Entry 7OOD (electron microscopy, 3.40 A resolution); this record covers chains 3 and c of the 31 polymer chains in the assembly.

[Chain 3]
Molecule: 23S ribosomal RNA
From: Mycoplasma pneumoniae (strain ATCC 29342 / M129)
Sequence (2907 nucleotides; each row starts with the number of its first residue):
     1 UACAAUAAGU UACUAAGGGC UUAUGGUGGA UGCCUUGGCA CUAAUAGGCG AUGAAGGACG
    61 UGUUAACCUG CGAUAAGCUU CGGGUAGGUG GUAAGAACCU CAGAUCCGGA GAUUUCCGAA
   121 UGGAGCAAUC CGGUAGUUGG AAACAGCUAU CAUUAAUUGA UGAAUAAAUA GUCAAUUAAA
   181 GCAAUACGUG GUGAAGUGAA ACAUCUCAGU AGCCACAGGA AAAGAAAACG AAUGUGAUUC
   241 CGUGUGUAGU GGCGAGCGAA AGCGGAACAG GCCAAACUUA UCAUUAGAUA GGGGUUGUAG
   301 GGCUUGCAAU GUGGACUUGA AAACGAUAGA AGAAGCUGUU GGAAAGCAGC GCGCAAAAGG
   361 GUGAUAGCCC CGUAUUUGAA AUUGUUUUCA UACCUAGCGA GAUCCCUGAG UAGCUCGGAA
   421 AACGUUAUUU UGAGUGAAUC UGCCCAGACC AUUGGGUAAG CCUAAAUACU AAUUAGUGAC
   481 CGAUAGCGAA ACAGUACCGU GAGGGAAAGG UGAAAAGAAC CCAGAGAUGG GAGUGAAAUA
   541 GAUUCUGAAA CCAUAUGCCU ACAACGUGUC AGAGCACAUU AAUGUGUGAU GGCGUGCGUU
   601 UUGAAGUAUG AGCCGGCGAG UUAUGAUAGC AAGCGUUAGU UAACCAGGAG AUGGGGAGCU
   661 GUAGCGAAAG CGAGUUUUAA AAGAGCGUUU GUUUGUUAUU AUAGACCCGA AACGGGUUGA
   721 GCUAGUCAUG AGCAGGUUGA AGGUUGAGUA ACAUCAACUG GAGGACCGAA CCGACUCUCG
   781 UUGAAACGAU AGCGGAUGAC UUGUGAUUAG GGGUGAAAUU CCAAUCGAAA UCCGUGAUAG
   841 CUGGUUCUCG UCGAAAUAGC UUUAAGGCUA GCGUGAGAUC ACAAAUAAGU GGAGGUAAAG
   901 CUACUGAAUG UAUGAUGGCG CCACCUAGGC GUACUGAAUA CAAUUAAACU CUGAAUGCCA
   961 UUUAUUUUAU UCUCGCAGUC AGACAGUGGG GGAUAAGCUU CAUUGUCAAG AGGGGAAGAG
  1021 CCCAGAUCAU UAAAUAAGGU CCCCAAAAUA UACUAAGUGG AAAAGGAUGU GAAAGUGCUA
  1081 AAACAGCAAG GAUGUUGGCU UAGAAGCAGC CAUCGUUUAA AGAGUGCGUA ACAGCUCACU
  1141 UGUCGAGUGU UUUUGCGCCG AAGAUGUAAC GGGGCUAAGU AUAUUACCGA AUUUAUGGAU
  1201 AAGAUUUAUA UCUUGUGGUA GACGAGCGUU GUAUUGGAGU UGAAGUCAAA GCGUGAGCAU
  1261 UGGUGGAUCC AAUACAAGUG AGAAUGCCGG CAUGAGUAAC GCUUGGGAGU GAGAAUCUCC
  1321 CAAACCGAUU GACUAAGGUU UCCUGGACCA GGGUCGUCCU UCCAGGGUUA GUCUGGACCU
  1381 AAGCUGAGGC UGAAAAGCGU AGGCGAUGGA CAACAGGUUA AUAUUCCUGU ACUUACAGUU
  1441 AGACUGAUGG AGUGACAAAG AAGGUUUUCC ACCCCCAUAA UUGGAUUUGG GGAUAAAUCA
  1501 UAAGGUGGUA CAAUAGGCAA AUCCGUUGUG CAUAACAUUG AGUGAUGAUG UCGAGUGAAU
  1561 GAGUGAUCAA GUAGCGAAGG UGGUAUUAAU CAUGCUUUCA AGAAAAGCUU CUAGGGUUAA
  1621 UCUAGCUGUA ACCAGUACCG AGAACGAACA CACGUAGUCA AGGAGAGGAU CCUAAGGUUA
  1681 GCGAGUGAAC UAUAGCCAAG GAACUCUGCA AAUUAACCCC GUAAGUUAGC GAGAAGGGGU
  1741 GCUUAUGUAA AAGUAAGCCG CAGUGAAGAA CGAGGGGGGA CUGUUUAACU AAAACACAAC
  1801 UCUAUGCCAA ACCGUAAGGU GAUGUAUAUG GGGUGACACC UGCCCAGUGC UGGAAGGUUA
  1861 AAGAAGGAGG UUAGCGCAAG CGAAGCUUUU AACUGAAGCC CCAGUGAACG GCGGCCGUAA
  1921 CUAUAACGGU CCUAAGGUAG CGAAAUUCCU AGUCGGGUAA AUUCCGUCCC GCUUGAAUGG
  1981 UGUAACCAUC UCUUGACUGU CUCGGCUAUA GACUCGGUGA AAUCCAGGUA CGGGUGAAGA
  2041 CACCCGUUAG GCGCAACGGG ACGGAAAGAC CCCGUGAAGC UUUACUGUAG CUUAAUAUUG
  2101 AUCAGGACAU UAUCAUGUAG AGAAUAGGUA GGAGCAAUCG AUGCAAGUUC GCUAGGACUU
  2161 GUUGAUGCGA AAGGUGGAAU ACUACCCUUG GUUGUGUGCU GUUCUAAUUG GUAACUGUUA
  2221 UCCAGUUUCA AGACAGUGUU AGGUGGGCAG UUUGACUGGG GCGGUCGCCU CCUAAAAGGU
  2281 AACGGAGGCG UACAAAGGUA CCUUCAGUAC GGUUGGAAAU CGUAUGUAGA GUGUAAUGGU
  2341 GUAAGGGUGC UUGACUGUGA GACAUACAGG UCGAACAGGU GAGAAAUCAG GUCAUAGUGA
  2401 UCCGGUGGUC CAGUAUGGAA UGGCCAUCGC UCAACGGAUA AAAGCUACUC CGGGGAUAAC
  2461 AGGCUGAUAC UGCCCAAGAG UUCAUAUCGA CGGCAGUGUU UGGCACCUCG AUGUCGACUC
  2521 AUCUCAUCCU CGAGCUGAAG CAGGUUCGAA GGGUUCGGCU GUUCGCCGAU UAAAGAGAUA
  2581 CGUGAGUUGG GUUCAAACCG UCGUGAGACA GGUUGGUCCC UAUCUAUUGU GCCCGUAGGA
  2641 AGAUUGAAGA GUGUUGCUUC UAGUACGAGA GGACCGAAGC GAGGACACCU CUUAUGCUCC
  2701 AGUUGUAGCG CCAGCUGCAC CGCUGGGUAG UAACGUGUCU AUUAGAUAAA CGCUGAAAGC
  2761 AUCUAAGUGU GAAACUAUCU CAAAGAUUAA UCUUCCCAUU UCGCAAGAAA GUAAGAGCCG
  2821 UCAAAGACGA UGACGUUGAU AGGUUACAGG UGUAAGCAUA GUGAUAUGUU GAGCUGAGUA
  2881 AUACUAAUUG CUCGAGGACU UAUUGGA
Unresolved in the structure: 1-7, 1560-1569, 2803-2806, 2901-2907
Ion coordination: Mg2+ site 1 near G447 (its only coordinating residue here); Mg2+ site 2 near U600 (its only coordinating residue here); Mg2+ site 3: U609, A2511; Mg2+ site 4 near U781 (its only coordinating residue here); Mg2+ site 5 near A898 (its only coordinating residue here); Mg2+ site 6: A1295, U2623; Mg2+ site 7: A1298, C2013; Mg2+ site 8: A1298, A1299, A2012; Mg2+ site 9 near G1642 (its only coordinating residue here); Mg2+ site 10 near A1656 (its only coordinating residue here); Mg2+ site 11 near U1670 (its only coordinating residue here); Mg2+ site 12 near G1835 (its only coordinating residue here); 5 more Mg2+ sites not listed; 1 more K+ sites not listed
Small-molecule neighbours: chloramphenicol (CLM): G2068, A2459, C2460, A2511, U2512, G2513, U2514

[Chain c]
Name: 50S ribosomal protein L4
From: Mycoplasma pneumoniae (strain ATCC 29342 / M129)
UniProtKB: P75579 (RL4_MYCPN); residues 1-212 here = UniProt positions 1-212
Amino-acid sequence (212 residues; numbered 1 to 212; the number before each row is that of its first residue):
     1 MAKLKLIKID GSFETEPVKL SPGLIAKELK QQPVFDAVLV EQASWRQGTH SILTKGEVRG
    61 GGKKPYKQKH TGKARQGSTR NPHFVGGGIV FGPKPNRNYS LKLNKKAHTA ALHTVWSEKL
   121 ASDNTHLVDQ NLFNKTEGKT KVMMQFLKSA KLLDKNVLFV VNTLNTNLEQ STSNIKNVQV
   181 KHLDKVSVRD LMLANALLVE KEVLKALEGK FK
Unresolved in the structure: 1, 212

[Interface between chain 3 and chain c]
Pairs across the interface - 147 pairs, chain 3 then chain c:
  C39(3) with Ser51(c), sugar contact
  A40(3) with Thr49(c), hydrogen bond to the sugar; Ser51(c), sugar contact
  C41(3) with Thr49(c), sugar contact
  G353(3) with Lys141(c), phosphate contact
  C354(3) with Thr140(c), base contact; Lys141(c), phosphate contact; Asn174(c), hydrogen bond to the base
  A355(3) with Gly138(c), phosphate contact; Lys139(c), phosphate contact; Thr140(c), hydrogen bond to the phosphate; Gln170(c), base contact
  A356(3) with Ser173(c), hydrogen bond to the phosphate; Asn174(c), phosphate contact
  A357(3) with Met144(c), base contact; Asn174(c), hydrogen bond to the base; Lys176(c), sugar contact
  A358(3) with Lys176(c), salt bridge to the phosphate
  U477(3) with Gln47(c), hydrogen bond to the sugar
  G478(3) with Gln47(c), hydrogen bond to the sugar; Thr49(c), hydrogen bond to the base
  A479(3) with Gln42(c), hydrogen bond to the base; Ala43(c), base contact; Arg46(c), hydrogen bond to the base; Gln47(c), hydrogen bond to the phosphate; Gly48(c), phosphate contact
  C480(3) with Arg46(c), salt bridge to the phosphate; His50(c), phosphate contact; Tyr99(c), phosphate contact
  U484(3) with Val85(c), base contact
  A485(3) with Val85(c), phosphate contact; Gly86(c), phosphate contact
  G486(3) with Ile52(c), phosphate contact; Ile89(c), phosphate contact
  C487(3) with Leu53(c), phosphate contact
  G488(3) with Leu53(c), phosphate contact; Val58(c), phosphate contact; Arg59(c), hydrogen bond to the phosphate; Arg80(c), sugar contact
  G494(3) with Arg59(c), hydrogen bond to the base
  G504(3) with Lys63(c), hydrogen bond to the sugar
  G505(3) with Gly61(c), phosphate contact
  A506(3) with Arg80(c), salt bridge to the phosphate
  G616(3) with Val85(c), base contact
  C617(3) with His83(c), base contact
  G618(3) with Pro82(c), sugar contact
  A619(3) with Val90(c), sugar contact
  U621(3) with Phe91(c), base contact
  U622(3) with Asn96(c), hydrogen bond to the sugar; Arg97(c), hydrogen bond to the phosphate
  A623(3) with Arg97(c), salt bridge to the phosphate; Asn98(c), phosphate contact
  U624(3) with Asn98(c), phosphate contact
  A632(3) with Gln32(c), sugar contact
  G633(3) with Lys30(c), phosphate contact; Lys106(c), sugar contact; Ala107(c), hydrogen bond to the sugar
  C634(3) with Lys30(c), salt bridge to the phosphate
  U640(3) with Lys102(c), phosphate contact; Asn104(c), sugar contact; Lys106(c), salt bridge to the phosphate
  U641(3) with Lys102(c), salt bridge to the phosphate; Asn104(c), phosphate contact; Lys105(c), hydrogen bond to the phosphate
  G647(3) with Lys185(c), phosphate contact
  G648(3) with Lys181(c), base contact; Lys185(c), salt bridge to the phosphate
  A649(3) with Gln47(c), hydrogen bond to the base; Thr49(c), base contact
  G650(3) with Ser44(c), hydrogen bond to the sugar; Trp45(c), sugar contact; Lys185(c), base contact; Ser187(c), base contact
  A651(3) with Glu41(c), sugar contact; Ser44(c), sugar contact; Asp184(c), hydrogen bond to the base; Lys185(c), base contact; Val186(c), base contact; Ser187(c), base contact
  U652(3) with His108(c), sugar contact
  G653(3) with Lys105(c), phosphate contact
  G654(3) with Lys105(c), salt bridge to the phosphate
  G655(3) with Lys105(c), hydrogen bond to the base
  U693(3) with Lys102(c), hydrogen bond to the sugar; Asn104(c), hydrogen bond to the sugar
  U694(3) with Lys102(c), hydrogen bond to the sugar
  G695(3) with Leu101(c), phosphate contact
  C706(3) with Phe91(c), sugar contact
  C707(3) with Pro82(c), phosphate contact; Val90(c), sugar contact
  C708(3) with Lys55(c), salt bridge to the phosphate; Asn81(c), hydrogen bond to the phosphate; Pro82(c), phosphate contact; His83(c), sugar contact
  G709(3) with Lys55(c), salt bridge to the phosphate; Gln68(c), hydrogen bond to the sugar; Arg75(c), hydrogen bond to the sugar; Gly77(c), hydrogen bond to the phosphate; Ser78(c), phosphate contact; Asn81(c), hydrogen bond to the phosphate
  A710(3) with Lys64(c), salt bridge to the phosphate; Gln68(c), hydrogen bond to the sugar; Gly77(c), phosphate contact
  A711(3) with Lys64(c), phosphate contact
  C832(3) with Lys63(c), phosphate contact
  C833(3) with Gly62(c), phosphate contact
  G836(3) with Thr54(c), base contact; Lys55(c), sugar contact; Gly56(c), base contact
  U842(3) with Arg75(c), hydrogen bond to the base
  A1233(3) with Gln42(c), sugar contact; Arg189(c), hydrogen bond to the phosphate
  U1234(3) with Arg189(c), salt bridge to the phosphate
  U1235(3) with Asn156(c), hydrogen bond to the phosphate
  A1274(3) with Phe35(c), sugar contact
  C1275(3) with Leu39(c), sugar contact
  A1276(3) with Arg46(c), hydrogen bond to the sugar; Arg97(c), phosphate contact; Tyr99(c), sugar contact
  A1277(3) with Arg97(c), salt bridge to the phosphate
  G1278(3) with Ile52(c), base contact; Ile89(c), base contact; Gly92(c), sugar contact; Pro93(c), phosphate contact
  A1284(3) with His83(c), base contact
  U1285(3) with Lys73(c), base contact; Arg75(c), salt bridge to the phosphate
  G1286(3) with Ala74(c), phosphate contact; Gln76(c), hydrogen bond to the sugar; His83(c), hydrogen bond to the base
  C1287(3) with His83(c), sugar contact; Phe84(c), sugar contact; Val85(c), sugar contact
  C1288(3) with Val85(c), sugar contact
  A2066(3) with His70(c), phosphate contact; Gly72(c), phosphate contact
  A2067(3) with Lys69(c), phosphate contact; His70(c), hydrogen bond to the phosphate; Thr71(c), phosphate contact; Gly72(c), phosphate contact; Arg75(c), base contact
  G2068(3) with Lys69(c), phosphate contact
  C2451(3) with Gln68(c), phosphate contact; Lys69(c), salt bridge to the phosphate
  G2452(3) with Gln68(c), hydrogen bond to the phosphate; Lys69(c), salt bridge to the phosphate
  G2453(3) with Arg75(c), salt bridge to the phosphate
Other interface residues (no listed pair), chain 3 (80 interface residues in all): U185, G620, U696, U831
Other interface residues (no listed pair), chain c (84 interface residues in all): Pro33, Asp36, Val40, Gly60, Pro95, Leu103, Ile175, Leu193

[Overview]
Chain 3 and chain c form an interface of 80 and 84 residues respectively, with 39 hydrogen bonds and 18 salt
bridges. Polar contacts include C354(3)-Asn174(c), A357(3)-Asn174(c) and G478(3)-Thr49(c). Chain 3 binds
chloramphenicol. U609(3) and A2511(3) coordinate Mg2+ site 3.
Chain 3 is 23S ribosomal RNA and chain c is 50S ribosomal protein L4, both from Mycoplasma pneumoniae (strain
ATCC 29342 / M129); the structure, Mycoplasma pneumoniae 50S subunit of ribosomes in chloramphenicol-treated
cells, was determined by electron microscopy together with 7OOC, 7P6Z, 7PAH, 7PAI, 7PAJ, 7PAK and 23 further
entries from the same study.
